Entry 6HUO (electron microscopy, 3.26 A resolution); this record covers chains B and C of the 6 polymer chains in the assembly.

== Chain B ==
Name: Gamma-aminobutyric acid receptor subunit beta-3
Organism: Homo sapiens
UniProtKB: P28472 (GBRB3_HUMAN), isoform P28472-2; residues -24 to 448 here correspond to UniProt positions 1-473 (UniProt number = residue number + 25)
Chain sequence (473 residues; row label = number of the first residue in the row; numbers below 1 keep their minus sign (Met-24 is residue -24)):
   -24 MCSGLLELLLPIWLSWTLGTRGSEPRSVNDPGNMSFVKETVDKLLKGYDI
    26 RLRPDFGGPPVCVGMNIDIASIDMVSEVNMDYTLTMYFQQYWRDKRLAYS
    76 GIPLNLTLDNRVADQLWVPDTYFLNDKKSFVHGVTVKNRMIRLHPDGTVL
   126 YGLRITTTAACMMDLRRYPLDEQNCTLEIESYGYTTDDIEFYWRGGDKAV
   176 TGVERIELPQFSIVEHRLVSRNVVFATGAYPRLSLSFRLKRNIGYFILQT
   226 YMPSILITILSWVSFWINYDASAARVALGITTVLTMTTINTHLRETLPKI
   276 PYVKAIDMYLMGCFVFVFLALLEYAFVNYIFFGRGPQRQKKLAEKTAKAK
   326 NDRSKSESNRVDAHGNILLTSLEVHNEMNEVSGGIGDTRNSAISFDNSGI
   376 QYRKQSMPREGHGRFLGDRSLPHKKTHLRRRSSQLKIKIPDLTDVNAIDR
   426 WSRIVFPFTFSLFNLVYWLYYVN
Unresolved in the structure: -24 to 7, 314-417, 448
Disulfides: Cys136-Cys150
Covalent attachments: N-acetylglucosamine (NAG) linked to Asn80; glycan linked to Asn149
Residues lining bound ligands: gamma-amino-butanoic acid (ABU): Tyr97, Glu155, Ser156, Tyr157, Phe200, Thr202, Tyr205
Curated features (UniProtKB/Swiss-Prot):
  - binding site (benzamidine): Asp95 to Tyr97, Glu155 to Tyr157, Phe200
  - binding site (4-aminobutanoate): Tyr97, Glu155, Tyr157, Thr202
  - binding site (histamine): Tyr97, Ser156, Tyr157, Thr202
  - glycosylation (N-linked (GlcNAc...) asparagine): Asn8, Asn80, Asn149
Reported in the primary citation:
  - mutagenesis - K279T (20-fold): increased signaling in response to GABA (citing earlier work)

== Chain C ==
Name: Gamma-aminobutyric acid receptor subunit gamma-2
Organism: Homo sapiens
UniProtKB: P18507 (GBRG2_HUMAN), isoform P18507-2; residues -38 to 436 here correspond to UniProt positions 1-475 (UniProt number = residue number + 39)
Chain sequence (495 residues; each row starts with the number of its first residue; numbers below 1 keep their minus sign (Met-38 is residue -38)):
   -38 MSSPNIWSTGSSVYSTPVFSQKMTVWILLLLSLYPGFTSQKSDDDYEDYA
    12 SNKTWVLTPKVPEGDVTVILNNLLEGYDNKLRPDIGVKPTLIHTDMYVNS
    62 IGPVNAINMEYTIDIFFAQTWYDRRLKFNSTIKVLRLNSNMVGKIWIPDT
   112 FFRNSKKADAHWITTPNRMLRIWNDGRVLYTLRLTIDAECQLQLHNFPMD
   162 EHSCPLEFSSYGYPREEIVYQWKRSSVEVGDTRSWRLYQFSFVGLRNTTE
   212 VVKTTSGDYVVMSVYFDLSRRMGYFTIQTYIPCTLIVVLSWVSFWINKDA
   262 VPARTSLGITTVLTMTTLSTIARKSLPKVSYVTAMDLFVSVCFIFVFSAL
   312 VEYGTLHYFVSNRKPSKDKDKKKKNPLLRMFSFKAPTIDIRPRSATIQMN
   362 NATHLQERDEEYGYECLDGKDCASFFCCFEDCRTGAWRHGRIHIRIAKMD
   412 SYARIFFPTAFCLFNLVYWVSYLYLGGSGGSGGSGKTETSQVAPA
Unresolved in the structure: -38 to 25, 325-405, 437-456
Disulfides: Cys151-Cys165
Covalent attachments: N-acetylglucosamine (NAG) linked to Asn208
Sequence notes: expression tag (437-456)
Residues lining bound ligands: alprazolam (08H; 8-chloro-1-methyl-6-phenyl-4H-[1,2,4]triazolo[4,3-a][1,4]benzodiazepine): Tyr58, Asn60, Phe77
Curated features (UniProtKB/Swiss-Prot):
  - region: Arg394 to Asp411 (Interaction with GABARAP)
  - glycosylation (N-linked (GlcNAc...) asparagine): Asn13, Asn90, Asn208
Reported in the primary citation:
  - binding site for alprazolam: Asn60
  - conformationally variable residues (side-chain flip): Tyr58, Asn60, Phe77

== How chain B and chain C interact ==
Residue-residue contacts - 103 pairs, chain B then chain C:
  Asn8(B) - Ile46(C)
  Met9(B) - Arg43(C)
  Met9(B) - Asp45(C)
  Met9(B) - Ile46(C)
  Val12(B) - Leu42(C)  hydrophobic
  Lys13(B) - Gly37(C)
  Lys13(B) - Asp39(C)
  Lys13(B) - Leu42(C)
  Val16(B) - Lys41(C)
  Leu20(B) - Lys41(C)
  Asn41(B) - Thr216(C)
  Asp43(B) - Thr215(C)  hydrogen bond
  Asp48(B) - Lys117(C)
  Met49(B) - Asn69(C)
  Tyr62(B) - Phe112(C)
  Tyr62(B) - Arg114(C)
  Tyr62(B) - Tyr172(C)  hydrophobic
  Gln64(B) - Ser217(C)  hydrogen bond
  Leu79(B) - Ile46(C)
  Leu79(B) - Gly47(C)
  Asn80(B) - Glu178(C)
  Thr82(B) - Gly173(C)
  Thr82(B) - Tyr174(C)
  Thr82(B) - Glu178(C)  hydrogen bond
  Leu83(B) - Lys41(C)
  Leu83(B) - Tyr174(C)
  Asp84(B) - Lys41(C)  hydrogen bond (backbone-backbone)
  Asp84(B) - Tyr174(C)
  Arg86(B) - Asn40(C)
  Val87(B) - Lys41(C)
  His107(B) - Ser116(C)
  His107(B) - Lys117(C)
  Val109(B) - Thr111(C)
  Val109(B) - Phe112(C)
  Val109(B) - Phe113(C)  hydrophobic
  Val109(B) - Ala119(C)
  Val109(B) - Asp120(C)
  Val109(B) - Leu145(C)  hydrophobic
  Thr110(B) - Pro109(C)
  Thr110(B) - Thr111(C)  hydrogen bond (backbone-backbone)
  Thr110(B) - Arg129(C)
  Thr110(B) - Leu145(C)
  Val111(B) - Asp110(C)
  Asn113(B) - Phe112(C)
  Arg114(B) - Tyr172(C)
  Met115(B) - Tyr172(C)  hydrophobic
  Met115(B) - Gly173(C)
  Arg117(B) - Gly173(C)  hydrogen bond (side chain-backbone)
  Arg117(B) - Pro175(C)
  Arg117(B) - Ser217(C)  hydrogen bond (side chain-backbone)
  Arg117(B) - Tyr220(C)  hydrogen bond
  Leu125(B) - Ser217(C)
  Gly127(B) - Tyr172(C)  hydrogen bond (backbone-side chain)
  Leu128(B) - Tyr172(C)  hydrogen bond (backbone-side chain)
  Arg129(B) - Phe112(C)
  Arg129(B) - Phe113(C)  hydrogen bond (side chain-backbone)
  Arg129(B) - Arg114(C)  hydrogen bond (side chain-backbone)
  Arg129(B) - Ser116(C)
  Arg129(B) - Tyr172(C)  hydrogen bond (backbone-side chain)
  Glu182(B) - Gln152(C)
  Glu182(B) - Gln154(C)
  Pro184(B) - Lys289(C)
  Pro184(B) - Val290(C)
  Pro184(B) - Ser291(C)
  Gln185(B) - Lys289(C)
  Asn217(B) - Ser291(C)
  Gly219(B) - Ser291(C)
  Tyr220(B) - Arg284(C)
  Tyr220(B) - Lys289(C)
  Tyr220(B) - Val290(C)
  Tyr220(B) - Ser291(C)
  Leu223(B) - Asp297(C)
  Leu223(B) - Ser301(C)
  Gln224(B) - Ser280(C)
  Gln224(B) - Thr281(C)  hydrogen bond
  Gln224(B) - Arg284(C)
  Leu231(B) - Phe304(C)  hydrophobic
  Leu231(B) - Phe308(C)  hydrophobic
  Ile232(B) - Val273(C)  hydrophobic
  Leu235(B) - Ile270(C)  hydrophobic
  Leu235(B) - Val273(C)  hydrophobic
  Leu235(B) - Phe308(C)  hydrophobic
  Leu235(B) - Leu311(C)  hydrophobic
  Leu235(B) - Val312(C)  hydrophobic
  Trp241(B) - Gly315(C)
  Trp241(B) - His318(C)
  Trp241(B) - Tyr319(C)
  Ile242(B) - Val262(C)  hydrophobic
  Ile242(B) - His318(C)
  Asn243(B) - His318(C)  hydrogen bond (backbone-side chain)
  Ala246(B) - Val262(C)  hydrophobic
  Ala248(B) - Pro263(C)
  Ala249(B) - Val262(C)
  Ala249(B) - Thr266(C)
  Ala252(B) - Ile270(C)
  Leu253(B) - Thr266(C)
  Leu253(B) - Ile270(C)
  Thr256(B) - Ile270(C)
  Thr260(B) - Leu274(C)
  His267(B) - Thr281(C)
  Thr271(B) - Lys289(C)
  Arg428(B) - Tyr319(C)  hydrogen bond
  Arg428(B) - Asn323(C)
Also at the interface, not in a pair above, chain B (65 interface residues in all): Asp17, Leu81, Gln90, Phe105, Ile218, Ile234, Val238, Thr257, Thr263, Ile264
Also at the interface, not in a pair above, chain C (67 interface residues in all): Tyr38, Pro44, Val48, Gly104, Ile106, Ile108, Asn115, Ala121, Leu143, Thr271, Thr277, Val293

== Summary ==
Chain B and chain C form an interface of 65 and 67 residues respectively; the contacts include 16 hydrogen
bonds. Polar contacts include Asp43(B)-Thr215(C), Gln64(B)-Ser217(C) and Thr82(B)-Glu178(C). Ligands of chain
B: gamma-amino-butanoic acid. Chain C binds alprazolam. The paper reports a binding site for alprazolam at
Asn60(C); K279T of chain B increases signaling in response to GABA.
Chain B is Gamma-aminobutyric acid receptor subunit beta-3 and chain C is Gamma-aminobutyric acid receptor
subunit gamma-2, both from Homo sapiens; the structure, CryoEM structure of human full-length heteromeric
alpha1beta3gamma2L GABA(A)R in complex with alprazolam (Xanax), GABA and megabody ..., was determined by
electron microscopy, deposited together with 6HUG, 6HUJ, 6HUK and 6HUP.
